2O79 - chain A; structure by X-ray diffraction, 1.80 A resolution.

[Chain A]
Name: Lysozyme
Source organism: Enterobacteria phage T4
Notes: EC 3.2.1.17
Reference sequence: P00720 (LYS_BPT4); residues 1-164 here = UniProt positions 1-164
Amino-acid sequence (170 residues; each row starts with the number of its first residue):
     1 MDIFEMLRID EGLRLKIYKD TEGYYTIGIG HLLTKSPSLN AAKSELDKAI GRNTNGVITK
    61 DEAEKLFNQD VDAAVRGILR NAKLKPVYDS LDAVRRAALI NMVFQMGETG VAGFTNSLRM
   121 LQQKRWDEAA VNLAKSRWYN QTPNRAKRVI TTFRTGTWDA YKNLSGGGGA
Disordered / not traced: 163-170
Construct notes: engineered mutation Asp2 (Asn in P00720), Thr54 (Cys in P00720), Ala97 (Cys in P00720), Ser165, Gly166, Gly167, Gly168, Gly169, Ala170
Swiss-Prot annotation at these positions:
  - active site (Proton donor/acceptor): Glu11, Asp20
  - binding site (substrate): Leu32, Phe104, Ser117, Asn132
  - mutagenesis: Glu11 (E11A/F/H/M/N: Complete loss of enzymatic activity; E11N: Loss of 84% of enzymatic activity; E11Q: Complete loss of activity), Asp20 (D20A/N/S/T: Complete loss of enzymatic activity; D20C: Nearly no effet on specific enzymatic activity; D20E/Q: Loss of 99% of enzymatic activity), Thr26 (T26E: Complete loss of activity at neutral pH; covalently bound substrate; T26H: Facilitates transglycosylation more effectively than hydrolysis; covalently bound substrate), Gly30 (G30A: Almost complete loss of enzymatic activity; G30F: Almost complete loss of enzymatic activity. The enzyme is destabilized by 1.5 kcal/mol), Ser117 (S117F: 10-fold decrease in enzymatic activity; S117I: 500-fold decrease in enzymatic activity; S117V: 50-fold decrease in enzymatic activity), Asn132 (N132I: 5-fold decrease in enzymatic activity; N132M/F: 2-fold decrease in enzymatic activity)
Reported in the primary citation:
  - contacts within the chain: Ile29-Phe104 (hydrophobic contact), Phe67-Phe104 (hydrophobic contact)

[Overview]
UniProt lists active-site residues Glu11 and Asp20, 4 substrate-binding residues and 6 mutagenesis sites. From
the paper: contacts within the chain involving Phe104, Ile29 and Phe67.
Chain A is Lysozyme (Enterobacteria phage T4); the structure, T4 lysozyme with C-terminal extension, was
determined by X-ray diffraction together with 2O4W and 2O7A from the same study.
